Entry 8IT0 (electron microscopy, 3.50 A resolution); this record covers chains E and F of the 8 polymer chains in the assembly.

# Chain E
Protein: Piwi domain-containing protein
From: Thermoflavifilum thermophilum
UniProtKB: A0A1I7NFD7 (A0A1I7NFD7_9BACT); residues 1-507 here = UniProt positions 1-507
Sequence (507 residues; each row starts with the number of its first residue):
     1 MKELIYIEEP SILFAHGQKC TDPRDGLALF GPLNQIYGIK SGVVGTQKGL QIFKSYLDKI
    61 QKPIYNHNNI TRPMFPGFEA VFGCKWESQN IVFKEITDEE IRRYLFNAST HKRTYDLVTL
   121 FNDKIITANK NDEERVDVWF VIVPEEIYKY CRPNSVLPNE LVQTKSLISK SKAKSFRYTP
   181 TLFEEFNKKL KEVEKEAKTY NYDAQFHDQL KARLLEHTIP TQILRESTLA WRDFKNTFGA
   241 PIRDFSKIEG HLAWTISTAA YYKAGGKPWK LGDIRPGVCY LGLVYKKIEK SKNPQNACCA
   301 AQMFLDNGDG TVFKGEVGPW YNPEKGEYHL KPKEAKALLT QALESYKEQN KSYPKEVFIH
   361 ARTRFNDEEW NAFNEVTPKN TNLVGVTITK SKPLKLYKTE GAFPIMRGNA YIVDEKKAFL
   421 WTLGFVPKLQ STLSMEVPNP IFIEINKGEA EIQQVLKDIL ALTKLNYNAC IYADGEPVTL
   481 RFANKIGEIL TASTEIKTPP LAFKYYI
Disordered / not traced: 158-199

# Chain F
Protein: TIR domain-containing protein
From: Thermoflavifilum thermophilum
UniProtKB: A0A1I7NFG5 (A0A1I7NFG5_9BACT); residue numbers follow UniProt; this construct covers 1-450
Sequence (450 residues; each row starts with the number of its first residue):
     1 MRNKIFISHA TPEDDDFTRW LSLKLIGLGY EVWCDILFLD KGVDFWSTIE KEIRENTCKF
    61 LIVSSTAGNK REGVLKELAV ATKVKKHLQD DMFIIPLAID ENLSYDDINI EIVRLNAIDF
   121 KKSWAKGLQD LLDAFEKQNV PKKPPDHSKS NLLYQQIFLH DKQAIEKEET YDSNWFPIIS
   181 FPNELRFHRY DWRLPKQFDV RTLAFPAIRY KEYLCTFAWE YDFIHQLPKT ETYNGQESIR
   241 ISTSDILSGR YDTDFIRNYE CQRLIVQLIN KAFELRMKDK NVREYQMSKT FAYWIEKGKL
   301 EKDKFEKIKL VGKQKNKYWH FGISAAGKLY PSPVLMVSSH IIFTMDGINL IKSKSIQHSS
   361 RRKQGKNWWN DKWREKLLAF IRFLSDDQNA IYLNVGSEEK ILISNKPLKF FGKMSYVTPS
   421 EVTLEEESVL ADINNFEEDT EDLDELEDIE

# Interface between chain E and chain F
Residue-residue contacts (108; chain E residue first):
  Met-1(E) with Lys-409(F)
  Lys-2(E) with Phe-410(F)
  Glu-3(E) with Phe-411(F); Lys-413(F)
  Leu-4(E) with Phe-410(F), hydrophobic; Phe-411(F)
  Tyr-6(E) with Met-414(F), hydrophobic
  His-16(E) with His-147(F)
  Gln-18(E) with Asn-151(F)
  Lys-19(E) with Asn-151(F), hydrogen bond (backbone-side chain)
  Ala-28(E) with Trp-20(F)
  Leu-29(E) with Leu-23(F), hydrophobic; Lys-24(F)
  Phe-30(E) with Ser-150(F); Asn-151(F)
  Gln-61(E) with Lys-122(F)
  Lys-62(E) with Glu-101(F), salt bridge; Lys-122(F)
  Pro-63(E) with Lys-121(F); Trp-124(F)
  Tyr-65(E) with Asp-16(F)
  His-67(E) with Val-429(F)
  Asn-68(E) with Glu-426(F), hydrogen bond
  Asn-69(E) with Asp-16(F)
  Thr-71(E) with Glu-426(F), hydrogen bond
  Arg-72(E) with Glu-426(F), salt bridge; Val-429(F); Leu-430(F); Ile-433(F)
  Met-74(E) with Asp-16(F); Trp-124(F), hydrophobic
  Pro-76(E) with Trp-20(F), hydrophobic; Trp-124(F), hydrophobic
  Glu-79(E) with Ser-123(F); Ala-125(F)
  Ala-80(E) with Trp-20(F); Trp-124(F), hydrophobic; Ala-125(F)
  Asn-154(E) with Glu-441(F), hydrogen bond
  Arg-243(E) with Phe-436(F), hydrogen bond (side chain-backbone); Glu-437(F); Asp-439(F), salt bridge
  Asp-244(E) with Phe-436(F)
  Phe-245(E) with Phe-436(F)
  Lys-247(E) with Glu-425(F), salt bridge; Val-429(F)
  Ile-248(E) with Ile-433(F), hydrophobic
  His-251(E) with Ile-433(F)
  Lys-392(E) with Lys-328(F)
  Pro-393(E) with Met-336(F)
  Leu-394(E) with Trp-175(F); Met-336(F), hydrophobic
  Lys-395(E) with Asn-174(F); Ser-339(F), hydrogen bond
  Leu-396(E) with Asp-172(F); Ser-173(F); Phe-410(F), hydrophobic
  Tyr-397(E) with Tyr-171(F); Asp-172(F), hydrogen bond (backbone-backbone); Asn-370(F); Trp-373(F); Arg-374(F)
  Lys-398(E) with Glu-169(F), salt bridge; Tyr-171(F); Asp-172(F); Arg-374(F); Tyr-416(F)
  Thr-399(E) with Thr-170(F); Asp-371(F); Arg-374(F), hydrogen bond (backbone-side chain)
  Gly-401(E) with Asp-371(F)
  Ala-402(E) with Trp-369(F), hydrogen bond (backbone-side chain); Leu-424(F)
  Phe-403(E) with Trp-369(F); Asn-370(F), hydrogen bond (backbone-side chain); Tyr-416(F); Thr-418(F); Pro-419(F); Thr-423(F)
  Pro-404(E) with Trp-369(F); Asn-370(F); Tyr-416(F), hydrogen bond (backbone-side chain)
  Ile-405(E) with Tyr-171(F)
  Met-406(E) with Tyr-416(F), hydrophobic
  Tyr-411(E) with Phe-410(F)
  Phe-425(E) with Tyr-416(F), hydrophobic
  Pro-427(E) with Lys-162(F); Gln-163(F); Ala-164(F)
  Lys-428(E) with Tyr-154(F); Lys-162(F), hydrogen bond (backbone-backbone)
  Gln-430(E) with Asp-161(F); Lys-162(F); Pro-419(F); Thr-423(F)
  Ser-431(E) with Thr-423(F), hydrogen bond; Glu-426(F)
  Thr-432(E) with Trp-369(F); Glu-427(F); Leu-430(F)
  Met-435(E) with Lys-366(F)
  Glu-436(E) with Gly-365(F); Lys-366(F); Trp-368(F); Trp-369(F); Asn-370(F); Trp-373(F), hydrogen bond
  Val-437(E) with Asn-370(F)
Other interface residues (no listed pair), chain E (62 interface residues in all): Cys-20, Asp-25, Val-81, Tyr-148, Asn-409, Val-413, Ala-469
Other interface residues (no listed pair), chain F (64 interface residues in all): Pro-331, Arg-361, Arg-362, Leu-377, Gly-412, Ser-420, Glu-421, Ala-431

# Overview
62 residues of chain E face 64 of chain F across their interface, with 14 hydrogen bonds and 5 salt bridges.
Among the polar pairs are Lys-62(E)/Glu-101(F), Arg-72(E)/Glu-426(F) and Arg-243(E)/Asp-439(F).
Chain E is Piwi domain-containing protein and chain F is TIR domain-containing protein, both from
Thermoflavifilum thermophilum; the structure, Cryo-EM structure of Crt-SPARTA-gRNA-tDNA dimer
(conformation-2), was determined by electron microscopy, deposited together with 8IT1, 8ISY, 8ISZ and 8K9G.
